PDB entry 6QGN | X-ray diffraction, 2.10 A resolution | chain A

== Chain A ==
Name: Acyl-protein thioesterase 1
From: Homo sapiens
Notes: EC 3.1.2.-
Reference sequence: O75608 (LYPA1_HUMAN); residue numbers follow UniProt; this construct covers 1-230
Chain sequence (233 residues; row label = number of the first residue in the row; numbers below 1 keep their minus sign (Gly-2 is residue -2)):
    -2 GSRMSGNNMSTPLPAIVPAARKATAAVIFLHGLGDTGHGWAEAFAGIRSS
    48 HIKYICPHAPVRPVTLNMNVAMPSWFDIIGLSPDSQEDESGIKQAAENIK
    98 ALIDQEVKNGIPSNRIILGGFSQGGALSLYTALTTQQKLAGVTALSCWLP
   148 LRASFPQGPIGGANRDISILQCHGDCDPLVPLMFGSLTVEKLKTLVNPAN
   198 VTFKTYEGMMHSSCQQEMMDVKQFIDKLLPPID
Unresolved in the structure: -2 to 7
Sequence notes: expression tag (-2 to 0); engineered mutation Ser2 (Cys in O75608)
Residues lining bound ligands: 2-Bromopalmitic acid (J1W): Gly29, Leu30, Ile75, Gly77, Leu78, Ser79, Pro80, Ser119, Gln120, Trp145, Leu146, Arg149, Leu176, Val177, Phe181, Leu184, Thr185, Lys188, His208
Swiss-Prot annotation at these positions:
  - active site (Charge relay system): Ser119, Asp174, His208
  - modified residue: Lys224 (N6-acetyllysine)
  - mutagenesis: Ser119 (S119A: Loss of thioesterase and lysophospholipase activity)
Reported in the primary citation:
  - mutagenesis - M65E: decreased binding to liposome

== Overview ==
Ligands of chain A: 2-Bromopalmitic acid. UniProt lists 3 active-site residues and one mutagenesis site. The
paper reports that M65E reduces binding to liposome.
Chain A is Acyl-protein thioesterase 1 (Homo sapiens); the structure, Crystal structure of APT1 bound to
2-Bromopalmitate, was determined by X-ray diffraction together with 6QGO, 6QGQ and 6QGS from the same study.
